Entry 6LHK (electron microscopy, 2.65 A resolution); this record covers chains A and D of the 4 polymer chains in the assembly.

== Chain A ==
Protein: VP1 protein
From: Coxsackievirus A16
UniProt: A0A2S1BJ89 (A0A2S1BJ89_9ENTO); residues 1-297 here correspond to UniProt positions 566-862 (UniProt number = residue number + 565)
Amino-acid sequence (297 residues; row label = number of the first residue in the row):
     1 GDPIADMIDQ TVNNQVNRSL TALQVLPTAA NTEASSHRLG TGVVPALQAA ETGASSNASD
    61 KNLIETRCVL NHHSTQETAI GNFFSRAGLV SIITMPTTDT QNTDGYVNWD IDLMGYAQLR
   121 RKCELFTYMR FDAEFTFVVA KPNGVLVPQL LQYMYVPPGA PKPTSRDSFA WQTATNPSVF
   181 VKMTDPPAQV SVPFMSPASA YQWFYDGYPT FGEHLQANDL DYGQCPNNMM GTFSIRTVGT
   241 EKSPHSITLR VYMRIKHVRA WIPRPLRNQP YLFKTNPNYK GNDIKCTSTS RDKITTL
Unresolved in the structure: 1, 10-18, 97-101
Ligand contacts: sphingosine (SPH): Ile-111, Asp-112, Leu-113, Met-114, Phe-135, Phe-137, Tyr-155, Pro-177, Val-179, Val-190, Val-192, Tyr-201, Trp-203, Asn-228, Met-230, Phe-233

== Chain D ==
Protein: VP4 protein
From: Coxsackievirus A16
UniProt: A5HX42 (A5HX42_9ENTO); residues 1-69 here = UniProt positions 1-69
Amino-acid sequence (69 residues; row label = number of the first residue in the row):
     1 MGSQVSTQRS GSHENSNSAS EGSTINYTTI NYYKDAYAAS AGRQDMSQDP KKFTDPVMDV
    61 IHEMAPPLK
Unresolved in the structure: 1-12

== How chain A and chain D interact ==
Residue-residue contacts - 59 pairs, chain A then chain D:
  Leu-20(A) with Val-57(D)
  Thr-21(A) with Asp-49(D), hydrogen bond; Lys-51(D); Lys-52(D)
  Ala-22(A) with Asp-49(D)
  Leu-23(A) with Gln-48(D); Asp-49(D)
  Gln-24(A) with Ser-47(D); Gln-48(D), hydrogen bond (backbone-backbone)
  Val-25(A) with Met-46(D); Ser-47(D)
  Leu-26(A) with Met-46(D), hydrogen bond (backbone-backbone); Gln-48(D)
  Pro-27(A) with Met-46(D), hydrophobic
  Arg-38(A) with Met-64(D)
  Val-43(A) with Met-64(D), hydrophobic
  Val-44(A) with Met-64(D), hydrogen bond (backbone-backbone)
  Pro-45(A) with Glu-63(D)
  Leu-47(A) with Pro-67(D)
  Gln-48(A) with Pro-67(D)
  Ala-49(A) with Pro-67(D); Leu-68(D), hydrophobic
  Thr-52(A) with Val-57(D)
  Ala-54(A) with Thr-54(D)
  Ser-55(A) with Thr-54(D), hydrogen bond (backbone-backbone); Asp-55(D)
  Asn-57(A) with Ile-61(D), hydrogen bond (side chain-backbone); His-62(D); Glu-63(D)
  Ala-58(A) with Glu-63(D)
  Ser-59(A) with Glu-63(D), hydrogen bond
  Asn-62(A) with Glu-63(D), hydrogen bond; Met-64(D)
  Thr-75(A) with Met-46(D)
  Gln-76(A) with Gln-44(D), hydrogen bond (side chain-backbone); Met-46(D)
  Ala-79(A) with Gln-44(D)
  Gly-81(A) with Gln-44(D)
  Asn-82(A) with Gln-44(D)
  Arg-130(A) with Ala-19(D), hydrogen bond (side chain-backbone)
  Phe-131(A) with Ala-19(D)
  Asp-132(A) with Ser-18(D); Ala-19(D), hydrogen bond (side chain-backbone); Tyr-37(D)
  Ser-191(A) with Tyr-37(D); Ala-38(D)
  Pro-193(A) with Tyr-37(D)
  Lys-256(A) with Tyr-37(D), hydrogen bond (side chain-backbone); Ala-38(D); Ala-39(D), hydrogen bond (side chain-backbone)
  His-257(A) with Ser-18(D); Ala-19(D); Ser-20(D), hydrogen bond (backbone-side chain); Tyr-37(D); Ala-39(D); Ser-40(D), hydrogen bond (side chain-backbone)
  Val-258(A) with Ser-20(D)
  Arg-259(A) with Ser-20(D)
  Pro-263(A) with Phe-53(D)
Other interface residues (no listed pair), chain A (45 interface residues in all): Gly-42, Glu-51, Gly-53, Ser-74, Ser-85, Val-192, Phe-194, Arg-254
Other interface residues (no listed pair), chain D (32 interface residues in all): Ser-23, Ala-36, Ala-41, Arg-43, Asp-45, Pro-56, Met-58, Pro-66

== Summary ==
Chain A and chain D form an interface of 45 and 32 residues respectively, with 15 hydrogen bonds. Polar
contacts include Thr-21(A)/Asp-49(D), Asn-57(A)/Ile-61(D) and Ser-59(A)/Glu-63(D). Chain A binds sphingosine.
Here chain A is VP1 protein and chain D is VP4 protein, both from Coxsackievirus A16. Entry 6LHK (The cryo-EM
structure of coxsackievirus A16 mature virion in complex with Fab 18A7) was determined by electron microscopy,
deposited together with 6LHA, 6LHB, 6LHC, 6LHL, 6LHO and 6LHP.
